6NBX - chains B and D of the 18 polymer chains in the assembly; structure by electron microscopy, 3.50 A resolution.

# Chain B
Protein: NAD(P)H-quinone oxidoreductase subunit 2
From: Thermosynechococcus elongatus (strain BP-1)
Notes: EC 7.1.1.-
Reference sequence: Q8DMR6 (NU2C_THEEB); numbering as in UniProt (aligned over 1-515)
Amino-acid sequence (515 residues; row label = number of the first residue in the row):
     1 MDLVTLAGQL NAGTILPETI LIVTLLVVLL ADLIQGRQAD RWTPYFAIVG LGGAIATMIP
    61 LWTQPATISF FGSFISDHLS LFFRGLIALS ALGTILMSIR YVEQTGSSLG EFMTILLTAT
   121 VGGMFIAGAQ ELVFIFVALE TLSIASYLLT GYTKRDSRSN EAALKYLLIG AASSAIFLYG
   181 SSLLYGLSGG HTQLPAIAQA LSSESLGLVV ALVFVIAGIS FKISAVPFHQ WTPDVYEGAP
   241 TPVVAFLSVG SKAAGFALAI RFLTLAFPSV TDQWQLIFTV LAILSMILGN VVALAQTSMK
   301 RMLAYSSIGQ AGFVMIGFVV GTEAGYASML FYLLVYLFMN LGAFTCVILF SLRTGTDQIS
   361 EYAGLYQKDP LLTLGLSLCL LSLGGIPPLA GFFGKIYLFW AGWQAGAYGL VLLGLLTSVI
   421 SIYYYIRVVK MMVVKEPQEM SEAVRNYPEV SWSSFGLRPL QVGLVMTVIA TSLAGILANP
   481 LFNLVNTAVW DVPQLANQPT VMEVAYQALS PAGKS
Disordered / not traced: 1-10, 494-515

# Chain D
Protein: NAD(P)H-quinone oxidoreductase chain 4 1
From: Thermosynechococcus elongatus (strain BP-1)
Notes: EC 1.6.5.-
Reference sequence: Q8DKY0 (NU4C1_THEEB); residue numbers follow UniProt; this construct covers 1-529
Amino-acid sequence (529 residues; numbered 1 to 529; the number before each row is that of its first residue):
     1 MSTFPWLTTI ILFPIVAALA IPFIPDPTGK GRPIRWYALA VGLIDFALIV YAFTNFYDLN
    61 TPGMQLWESY DWIPEIGLRW SVGADGLSMP LILLTGFITT LAILAAWPVT LKPRLFYFLM
   121 LAMYGGQIAV FAVQDMLVFF LAWELELIPV YLLLAIWGGH KRQYAATKFI LYTAGSSLFI
   181 LVAGLAMAFY GDTVSFDMQT LAAKDYALGF QLLVYAGFLV AYGVKLPIVP LHTWLPDAHG
   241 EATAPVHMLL AGILLKMGGY ALIRMNVDML PAAHAKFAPV LVILGVVNII YAALTSYAQR
   301 NLKRKIAYSS ISHIGFVLIG IASFTNLGMS GAVLQMVSHG LIGASLFFLV GATYDRTHTL
   361 ILEEMGGVGQ KMKKIFAMFT ACSLASLALP GMSGFVAELM VFIGFATSDA YSLPFRVIVV
   421 FLAAVGVILT PIYLLSMLRE IFYGPENKEL VEHEALVDAE PREVFIIACL LVPIIGIGLY
   481 PKLLTQIYDA TTGQVIARAR EVLPTLAQQT EQPLGILPMV APQLKANAQ
Disordered / not traced: 1, 506-529

# Interface between chain B and chain D
Pairs across the interface (52):
  Tyr-366(B) with Leu-115(D)
  Leu-381(B) with Ile-148(D), hydrophobic
  Ile-386(B) with Ile-148(D), hydrophobic
  Pro-387(B) with Leu-141(D); Glu-144(D); Leu-145(D)
  Phe-392(B) with Phe-140(D), hydrophobic; Leu-141(D), hydrophobic
  Phe-393(B) with Trp-72(D), hydrophobic; Leu-141(D), hydrophobic
  Ile-396(B) with Leu-137(D), hydrophobic; Phe-140(D), hydrophobic; Leu-181(D), hydrophobic
  Phe-399(B) with Leu-181(D), hydrophobic; Leu-185(D)
  Trp-400(B) with Glu-75(D); Ile-76(D), hydrogen bond (side chain-backbone); Leu-185(D); Phe-189(D); Val-194(D), hydrophobic; Phe-196(D)
  Trp-403(B) with Val-182(D), hydrophobic; Leu-185(D)
  Gln-404(B) with Phe-189(D)
  Leu-412(B) with Val-182(D), hydrophobic
  Leu-415(B) with Leu-178(D); Val-182(D), hydrophobic
  Leu-416(B) with Leu-178(D), hydrophobic
  Val-419(B) with Leu-171(D); Ala-174(D); Gly-175(D); Leu-178(D), hydrophobic
  Ile-422(B) with Ile-170(D), hydrophobic; Ala-174(D), hydrophobic
  Tyr-423(B) with Thr-167(D)
  Ile-426(B) with Ile-148(D), hydrophobic; Tyr-151(D)
  Lys-430(B) with Tyr-151(D); Gln-163(D)
  Val-433(B) with Lys-112(D), hydrogen bond (backbone-side chain); Leu-152(D), hydrophobic
  Val-434(B) with Ile-156(D), hydrophobic; Gln-163(D)
  Ile-476(B) with Trp-72(D), hydrogen bond (backbone-side chain)
  Asn-479(B) with Trp-72(D), hydrogen bond (side chain-backbone); Pro-74(D); Glu-75(D)
  Phe-482(B) with Ile-73(D), hydrophobic; Glu-75(D); Ile-76(D), hydrophobic
  Asn-483(B) with Glu-75(D), hydrogen bond
  Asn-486(B) with Glu-75(D)
Other interface residues (no listed pair), chain B (31 interface residues in all): Pro-388, Tyr-397, Lys-435, Gly-475, Ala-478
Other interface residues (no listed pair), chain D (32 interface residues in all): Leu-147, Ala-155, Ala-186

# In short
31 residues of chain B and 32 residues of chain D are in contact, with 5 hydrogen bonds. Polar pairs include
Trp-400(B)/Ile-76(D), Val-433(B)/Lys-112(D) and Ile-476(B)/Trp-72(D).
Here chain B is NAD(P)H-quinone oxidoreductase subunit 2 and chain D is NAD(P)H-quinone oxidoreductase chain 4
1, both from Thermosynechococcus elongatus (strain BP-1). Entry 6NBX (T.elongatus NDH (data-set 2)) was
determined by electron microscopy (same publication as 6NBQ and 6NBY).
